8FFX - chains A and B; structure by X-ray diffraction, 2.42 A resolution.

# Chain A
Molecule: Reverse transcriptase/ribonuclease H
Source organism: Human immunodeficiency virus type 1 BH10
Notes: EC 2.7.7.49, 2.7.7.7, 3.1.26.13, 3.1.13.2
Reference sequence: P03366 (POL_HV1B1); residues 1-555 here correspond to UniProt positions 600-1154 (UniProt number = residue number + 599)
Amino-acid sequence (557 residues; row label = number of the first residue in the row; numbers below 1 keep their minus sign (Met-1 is residue -1)):
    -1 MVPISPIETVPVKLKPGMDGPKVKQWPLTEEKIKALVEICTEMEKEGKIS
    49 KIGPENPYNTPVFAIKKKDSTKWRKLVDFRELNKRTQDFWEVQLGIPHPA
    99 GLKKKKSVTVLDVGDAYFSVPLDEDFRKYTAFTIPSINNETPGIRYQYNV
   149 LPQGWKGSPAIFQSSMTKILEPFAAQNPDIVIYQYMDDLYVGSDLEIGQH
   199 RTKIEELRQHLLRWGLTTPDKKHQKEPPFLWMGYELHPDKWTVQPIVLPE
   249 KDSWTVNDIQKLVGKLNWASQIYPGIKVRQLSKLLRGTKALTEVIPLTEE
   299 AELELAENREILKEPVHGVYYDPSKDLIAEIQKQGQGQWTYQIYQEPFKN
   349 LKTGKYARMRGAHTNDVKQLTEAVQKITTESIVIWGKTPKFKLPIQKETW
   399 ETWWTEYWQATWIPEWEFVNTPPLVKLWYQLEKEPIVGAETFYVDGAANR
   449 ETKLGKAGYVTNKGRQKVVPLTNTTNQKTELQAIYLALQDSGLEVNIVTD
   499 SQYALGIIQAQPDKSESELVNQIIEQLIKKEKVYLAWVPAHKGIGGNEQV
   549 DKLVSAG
Not modelled in the structure: -1, 555
Construct notes: expression tag (-1 to 0); engineered mutation Ala172 (Lys771 in P03366), Ala173 (Lys772 in P03366), Ser280 (Cys879 in P03366)
Small-molecule neighbours: XU9 (ethyl (8S)-4-(cyclopropylethynyl)pyrazolo[1,5-a]pyridine-3-carboxylate): Leu100, Lys101, Lys103, Val106, Val179, Tyr181, Tyr188, Val189, Gly190, Phe227, Trp229, Leu234, His235, Pro236, Tyr318
UniProt features mapped onto this chain:
  - region: Phe227 to His235 (RT 'primer grip')
  - motif: Trp398 to Trp414 (Tryptophan repeat motif)
  - binding site (Mg(2+)): Asp110, Asp185, Asp186, Asp443, Glu478, Asp498, Asp549
  - site: Trp401 (Essential for RT p66/p51 heterodimerization), Trp414 (Essential for RT p66/p51 heterodimerization), Phe440, Tyr441 (Cleavage)
From the paper describing this entry:
  - binding site for XU9: Lys103, Val179, Tyr181, Tyr188, Trp229
  - conformationally variable residues: Gln182
  - mutagenesis - K103N/Y181C: decreased binding to XU9

# Chain B
Molecule: p51 RT
Source organism: Human immunodeficiency virus type 1 BH10
Reference sequence: P03366 (POL_HV1B1); residues 1-428 here correspond to UniProt positions 600-1027 (UniProt number = residue number + 599)
Amino-acid sequence (428 residues; numbered 1 to 428; the number before each row is that of its first residue):
     1 PISPIETVPVKLKPGMDGPKVKQWPLTEEKIKALVEICTEMEKEGKISKI
    51 GPENPYNTPVFAIKKKDSTKWRKLVDFRELNKRTQDFWEVQLGIPHPAGL
   101 KKKKSVTVLDVGDAYFSVPLDEDFRKYTAFTIPSINNETPGIRYQYNVLP
   151 QGWKGSPAIFQSSMTKILEPFKKQNPDIVIYQYMDDLYVGSDLEIGQHRT
   201 KIEELRQHLLRWGLTTPDKKHQKEPPFLWMGYELHPDKWTVQPIVLPEKD
   251 SWTVNDIQKLVGKLNWASQIYPGIKVRQLSKLLRGTKALTEVIPLTEEAE
   301 LELAENREILKEPVHGVYYDPSKDLIAEIQKQGQGQWTYQIYQEPFKNLK
   351 TGKYARMRGAHTNDVKQLTEAVQKITTESIVIWGKTPKFKLPIQKETWET
   401 WWTEYWQATWIPEWEFVNTPPLVKLWYQ
Not modelled in the structure: 1-4, 216-223
Construct notes: engineered mutation Ser280 (Cys879 in P03366)
UniProt features mapped onto this chain:
  - region: Phe227 to His235 (RT 'primer grip')
  - motif: Trp398 to Trp414 (Tryptophan repeat motif)
  - binding site (Mg(2+)): Asp110, Asp185, Asp186
  - site (Essential for RT p66/p51 heterodimerization): Trp401, Trp414
From the paper describing this entry:
  - conformationally variable residues: Pro140

# Interface between chain A and chain B
Contacting residue pairs (118; chain A residue first):
  Val8(A) - Glu53(B)
  Pro9(A) - Glu53(B)
  Gln85(A) - Glu53(B)  hydrogen bond (side chain-backbone)
  Asp86(A) - Lys20(B)  salt bridge
  Asp86(A) - Pro55(B)
  Phe87(A) - Pro52(B)
  Trp88(A) - Lys22(B)
  Trp88(A) - Pro52(B)  hydrogen bond (backbone-backbone)
  Trp88(A) - Asn54(B)
  Trp88(A) - Pro55(B)
  Trp88(A) - Asn57(B)
  Trp88(A) - Thr131(B)
  Trp88(A) - Arg143(B)
  Val90(A) - Pro140(B)  hydrophobic
  Gly93(A) - Asn137(B)
  Ile94(A) - Asn137(B)
  Pro95(A) - Asn136(B)
  Pro95(A) - Asn137(B)
  His96(A) - Asn136(B)  hydrogen bond (backbone-side chain)
  Gly99(A) - Asn136(B)
  Gly99(A) - Glu138(B)
  Leu100(A) - Asn136(B)
  Ser162(A) - Pro52(B)
  Thr165(A) - Pro140(B)
  Tyr181(A) - Asn137(B)
  Tyr181(A) - Glu138(B)
  Gln182(A) - Pro140(B)
  Met357(A) - Glu396(B)
  Thr369(A) - Thr397(B)
  Gln373(A) - Thr397(B)
  Gln373(A) - Thr400(B)
  Gln373(A) - Trp401(B)  hydrogen bond
  Thr376(A) - Thr400(B)
  Thr376(A) - Trp401(B)
  Thr377(A) - Thr400(B)
  Ile380(A) - Pro25(B)  hydrophobic
  Ile380(A) - Leu26(B)
  Ile380(A) - Thr27(B)
  Val381(A) - Pro25(B)  hydrophobic
  Val381(A) - Ile135(B)
  Val381(A) - Asn136(B)  hydrogen bond (backbone-backbone)
  Ile382(A) - Ile135(B)
  Ile382(A) - Asn136(B)
  Trp383(A) - Ile135(B)
  Gly384(A) - Thr27(B)
  Gly384(A) - Glu28(B)  hydrogen bond (backbone-backbone)
  Gly384(A) - Ile135(B)
  Trp402(A) - Lys331(B)  hydrogen bond (backbone-side chain)
  Trp402(A) - His361(B)
  Trp402(A) - Thr362(B)
  Trp402(A) - Asp364(B)
  Tyr405(A) - Lys331(B)  hydrogen bond (backbone-side chain)
  Trp406(A) - Lys331(B)
  Trp406(A) - Val417(B)
  Trp406(A) - Asn418(B)
  Trp406(A) - Thr419(B)
  Trp406(A) - Pro420(B)
  Trp406(A) - Pro421(B)
  Gln407(A) - Lys331(B)  hydrogen bond (backbone-side chain)
  Gln407(A) - Pro392(B)
  Gln407(A) - Ile393(B)
  Gln407(A) - Gln394(B)  hydrogen bond
  Gln407(A) - Val417(B)  hydrogen bond (side chain-backbone)
  Gln407(A) - Asn418(B)
  Ala408(A) - Lys331(B)
  Ala408(A) - Trp337(B)  hydrophobic
  Ala408(A) - Asp364(B)
  Ala408(A) - Pro392(B)  hydrogen bond (backbone-backbone)
  Ala408(A) - Ile393(B)
  Thr409(A) - Asp364(B)
  Trp410(A) - Thr362(B)
  Trp410(A) - Asn363(B)
  Trp410(A) - Val365(B)  hydrophobic
  Trp410(A) - Trp401(B)  hydrophobic
  Trp410(A) - Tyr405(B)
  Pro412(A) - Trp401(B)  hydrophobic
  Pro433(A) - Asn255(B)
  Pro433(A) - Leu289(B)  hydrophobic
  Pro433(A) - Thr290(B)
  Ile434(A) - Thr290(B)
  Val435(A) - Thr290(B)
  Thr439(A) - Lys287(B)
  Thr439(A) - Ala288(B)
  Thr439(A) - Leu289(B)  hydrogen bond (side chain-backbone)
  Tyr441(A) - Val254(B)
  Tyr441(A) - Gln258(B)
  Tyr441(A) - Thr286(B)
  Tyr441(A) - Lys287(B)  hydrogen bond (side chain-backbone)
  Val458(A) - Thr286(B)
  Thr459(A) - Thr286(B)
  Asn460(A) - Thr286(B)
  Asn460(A) - Lys287(B)
  Asn460(A) - Ala288(B)
  Val496(A) - Gln258(B)
  Val496(A) - Leu289(B)  hydrophobic
  Gly504(A) - Pro420(B)
  Gln507(A) - Pro420(B)
  Tyr532(A) - Asn255(B)  hydrogen bond
  Tyr532(A) - Lys259(B)
  Tyr532(A) - Leu289(B)  hydrophobic
  Trp535(A) - Lys259(B)
  Trp535(A) - Leu422(B)
  Trp535(A) - Trp426(B)  hydrophobic
  Val536(A) - Gln258(B)
  Pro537(A) - Gly262(B)
  Pro537(A) - Asn265(B)
  Lys540(A) - Asn265(B)
  Lys540(A) - Val276(B)
  Lys540(A) - Ser280(B)  hydrogen bond (backbone-side chain)
  Gly541(A) - Ser280(B)
  Gly541(A) - Leu283(B)
  Ile542(A) - Leu283(B)  hydrophobic
  Gly543(A) - Leu283(B)  hydrogen bond (backbone-backbone)
  Gly543(A) - Gly285(B)
  Gly544(A) - Gly285(B)  hydrogen bond (backbone-backbone)
  Gly544(A) - Thr286(B)
  Gln547(A) - Gly285(B)
  Gln547(A) - Thr286(B)  hydrogen bond
Also at the interface, not in a pair above, chain A (66 interface residues in all): Ala158, Ile159, Ile180, Thr386, Thr403, Asn494, Gln500, Leu503, Ala508, Ala534
Also at the interface, not in a pair above, chain B (60 interface residues in all): Tyr56, Gly141, Val261, Lys275, Leu368

# Summary
66 residues of chain A face 60 of chain B across their interface; the contacts include 19 hydrogen bonds and 1
salt bridge. Among the polar pairs are Asp86(A)-Lys20(B), Gln85(A)-Glu53(B) and His96(A)-Asn136(B). The paper
reports a binding site for XU9 at Lys103(A), Val179(A) and Tyr181(A) among others; K103N/Y181C of chain A
reduce binding to XU9.
Chain A is Reverse transcriptase/ribonuclease H and chain B is p51 RT, both from Human immunodeficiency virus
type 1 BH10; the structure, Crystal structure of HIV-1 reverse transcriptase in complex with non-nucleoside
inhibitor 19980, was determined by X-ray diffraction.
